8I4J - chains A and B of the 4 polymer chains in the assembly; structure by X-ray diffraction, 1.62 A resolution.

[Chain A (and B)]
Protein: Azami-Green
From: Galaxea fascicularis
Notes: chain B of this document is another copy of the same molecule, construct and numbering; everything in this record applies to it too
UniProt: Q60I25 (Q60I25_GALFS); aligned to UniProt positions 1-224 over residues 0-225 (the alignment contains insertions or deletions, so no single offset holds)
Chain sequence (227 residues; numbered -3 to 225; 2 numbers in that range are skipped by the numbering (no residue carries them; nothing is unmodelled there); the number before each row is that of its first residue; numbers below 1 keep their minus sign (Gly-3 is residue -3)):
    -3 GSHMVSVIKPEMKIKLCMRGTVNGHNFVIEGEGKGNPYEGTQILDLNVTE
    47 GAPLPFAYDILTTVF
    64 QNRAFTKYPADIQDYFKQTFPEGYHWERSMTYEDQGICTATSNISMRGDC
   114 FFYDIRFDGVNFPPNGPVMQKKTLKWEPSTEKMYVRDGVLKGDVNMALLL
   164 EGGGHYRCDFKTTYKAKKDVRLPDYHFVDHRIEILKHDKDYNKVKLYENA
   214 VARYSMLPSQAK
Disordered / not traced: -3 to 1, 225
Differences from the reference sequence: expression tag (-3 to -1); insertion (1); chromophore (64, 64, 64)
Modified / non-standard residues: Gln64 (chromophore; QYG)
Glycans and other covalent adducts: covalent link Phe61-Gln64

[Interface between chain A and chain B]
Pairs across the interface (41):
  Asn19(A) with His88(B); Glu90(B); Lys178(B), hydrogen bond
  Gly20(A) with His88(B); Glu90(B), hydrogen bond (backbone-side chain)
  His88(A) with Asn19(B); Gly20(B)
  Glu90(A) with Asn19(B); Gly20(B); Val123(B); Asn124(B), hydrogen bond (side chain-backbone)
  Arg91(A) with Val123(B)
  Ser92(A) with Ile100(B); Asn124(B)
  Ile100(A) with Ser92(B)
  Thr102(A) with Ile100(B); Thr102(B), hydrogen bond; Asp121(B); Val123(B)
  Ala103(A) with Val123(B)
  Thr104(A) with Val123(B)
  Arg119(A) with Arg119(B); Asp121(B)
  Asp121(A) with Thr102(B); Arg119(B); Asp121(B)
  Val123(A) with Glu90(B); Arg91(B); Thr102(B); Ala103(B); Thr104(B)
  Asn124(A) with Glu90(B), hydrogen bond (backbone-side chain); Ser92(B); Lys174(B), hydrogen bond (side chain-backbone); Thr176(B), hydrogen bond
  Pro127(A) with Asp150(B)
  Asp150(A) with Pro127(B)
  Lys174(A) with Gln98(B); Asn124(B), hydrogen bond (backbone-side chain)
  Thr176(A) with Asn124(B), hydrogen bond
  Lys178(A) with Asn19(B), hydrogen bond
Other interface residues (no listed pair), chain A (25 interface residues in all): Thr17, Thr94, Gln98, Gly122, Pro126, Thr175
Other interface residues (no listed pair), chain B (25 interface residues in all): Thr17, Thr94, Gly122, Lys154, Thr175

[Overview]
Chain A and chain B each contribute 25 residues to their interface, with 10 hydrogen bonds. Among the polar
pairs are Asn19(A)-Lys178(B), Gly20(A)-Glu90(B) and Glu90(A)-Asn124(B).
Both chains are Azami-Green (Galaxea fascicularis). Entry 8I4J (Structure of wild-type Azami Green from
Galaxea fascicularis) was determined by X-ray diffraction, deposited together with 8I4K.
